7JPK - chains A and F of the 3 polymer chains in the assembly; structure by electron microscopy, 3.00 A resolution.

Chain A:
Protein: Voltage-dependent L-type calcium channel subunit alpha-1S
Source organism: Oryctolagus cuniculus
UniProt: P07293 (CAC1S_RABIT); residue numbers follow UniProt; this construct covers 1-1873
Sequence (1873 residues; numbered 1 to 1873; the number before each row is that of its first residue):
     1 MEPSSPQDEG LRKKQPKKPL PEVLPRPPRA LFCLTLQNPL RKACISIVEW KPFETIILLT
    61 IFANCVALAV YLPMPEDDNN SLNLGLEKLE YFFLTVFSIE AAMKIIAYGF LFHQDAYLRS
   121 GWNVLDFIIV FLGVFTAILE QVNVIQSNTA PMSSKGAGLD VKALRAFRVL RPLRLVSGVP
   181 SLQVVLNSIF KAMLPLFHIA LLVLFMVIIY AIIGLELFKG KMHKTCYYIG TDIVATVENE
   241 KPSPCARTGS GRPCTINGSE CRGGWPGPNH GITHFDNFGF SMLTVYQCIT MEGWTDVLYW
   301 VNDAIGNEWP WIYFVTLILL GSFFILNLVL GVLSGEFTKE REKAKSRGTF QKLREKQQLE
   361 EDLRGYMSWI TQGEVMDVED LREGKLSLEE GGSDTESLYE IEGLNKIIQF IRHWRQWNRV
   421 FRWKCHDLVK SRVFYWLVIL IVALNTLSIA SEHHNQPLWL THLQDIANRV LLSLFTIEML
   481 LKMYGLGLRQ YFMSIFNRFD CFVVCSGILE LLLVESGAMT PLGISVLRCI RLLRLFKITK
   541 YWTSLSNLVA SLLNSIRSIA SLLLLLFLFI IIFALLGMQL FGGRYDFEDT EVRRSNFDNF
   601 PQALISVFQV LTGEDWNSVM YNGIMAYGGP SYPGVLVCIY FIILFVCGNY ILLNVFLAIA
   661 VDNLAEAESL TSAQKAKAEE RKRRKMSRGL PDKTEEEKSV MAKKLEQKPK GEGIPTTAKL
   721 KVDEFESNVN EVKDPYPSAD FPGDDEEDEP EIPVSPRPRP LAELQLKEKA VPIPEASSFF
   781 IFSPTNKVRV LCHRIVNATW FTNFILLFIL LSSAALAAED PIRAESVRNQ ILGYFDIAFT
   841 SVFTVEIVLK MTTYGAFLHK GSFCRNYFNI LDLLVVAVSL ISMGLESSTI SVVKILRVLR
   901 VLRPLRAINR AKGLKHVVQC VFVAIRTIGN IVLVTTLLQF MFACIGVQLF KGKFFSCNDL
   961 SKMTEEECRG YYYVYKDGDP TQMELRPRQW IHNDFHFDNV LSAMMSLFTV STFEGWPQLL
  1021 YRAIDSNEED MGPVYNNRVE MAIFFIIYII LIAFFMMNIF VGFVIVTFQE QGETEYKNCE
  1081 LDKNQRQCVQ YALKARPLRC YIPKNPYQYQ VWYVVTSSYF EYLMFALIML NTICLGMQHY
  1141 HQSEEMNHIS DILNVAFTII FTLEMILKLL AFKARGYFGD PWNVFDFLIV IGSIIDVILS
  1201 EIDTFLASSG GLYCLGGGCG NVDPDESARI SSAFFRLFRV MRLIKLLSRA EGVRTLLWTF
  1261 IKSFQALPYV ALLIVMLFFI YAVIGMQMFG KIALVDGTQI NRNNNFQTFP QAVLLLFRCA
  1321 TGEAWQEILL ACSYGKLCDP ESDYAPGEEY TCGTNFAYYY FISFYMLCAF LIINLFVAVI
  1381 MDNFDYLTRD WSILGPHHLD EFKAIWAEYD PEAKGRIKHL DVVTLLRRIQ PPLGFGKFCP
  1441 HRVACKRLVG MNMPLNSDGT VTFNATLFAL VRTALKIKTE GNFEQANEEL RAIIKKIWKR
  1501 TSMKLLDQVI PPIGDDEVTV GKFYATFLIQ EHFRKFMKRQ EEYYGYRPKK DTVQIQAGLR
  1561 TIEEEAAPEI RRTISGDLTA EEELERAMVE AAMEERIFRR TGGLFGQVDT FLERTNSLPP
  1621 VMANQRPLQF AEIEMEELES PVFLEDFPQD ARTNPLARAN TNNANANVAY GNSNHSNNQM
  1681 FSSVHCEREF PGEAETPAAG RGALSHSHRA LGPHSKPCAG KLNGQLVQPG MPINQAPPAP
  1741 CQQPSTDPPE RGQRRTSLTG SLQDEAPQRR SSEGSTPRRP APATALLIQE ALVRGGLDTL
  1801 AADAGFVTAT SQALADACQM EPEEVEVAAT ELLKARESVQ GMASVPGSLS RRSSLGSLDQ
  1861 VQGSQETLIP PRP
Unresolved in the structure: 1-36, 145-160, 348-432, 674-795, 856-866, 884-891, 1073-1081, 1142-1147, 1207-1231, 1422, 1435-1873
Curated features (UniProtKB/Swiss-Prot):
  - region: Gln357 to Glu374 (Binding to the beta subunit), Glu747 to Pro760 (Interaction with STAC, STAC2 and STAC3 (via SH3 domains)), Lys1522 to Glu1542 (Interaction with calmodulin)
  - motif: Thr290 to Gly293 (Selectivity filter of repeat I), Thr612 to Asp615 (Selectivity filter of repeat II), Thr1012 to Gly1015 (Selectivity filter of repeat III), Thr1321 to Ala1324 (Selectivity filter of repeat IV)
  - binding site (Ca(2+)): Glu292, Glu614, Glu1014
  - site: Phe1690, Pro1691 (Cleavage)
  - modified residue: Ser393 (Phosphoserine), Ser397 (Phosphoserine), Ser687 (Phosphoserine), Ser1575 (Phosphoserine), Thr1579 (Phosphothreonine), Ser1617 (Phosphoserine)
  - glycosylation (N-linked (GlcNAc...) asparagine): Asn79, Asn257
  - mutagenesis: Ile752 to Pro753 (Loss of interaction with STAC2 and STAC3 and strongly decreased channel activity; when associated with A-757), Pro756 to Pro758 (Loss of interaction with STAC3), Arg757 (R757A: Loss of interaction with STAC2 and STAC3 and strongly decreased channel activity; when associated with 752-AA-753), Arg1086 (R1086H: Shifts the threshold potential to more negative values and lowers the concentration threshold for channel activation by caffeine)
Disulfides: Cys226-Cys254, Cys245-Cys261, Cys957-Cys968, Cys1338-Cys1352
Bound ions: Ca2+: Glu292, Glu614, Glu1014
Ligand contacts:
  - 1,2-Distearoyl-sn-glycerophosphoethanolamine (3PE), molecule 1: Phe62, Cys65, Val66, Ala69, Val70, Leu175, Phe567, Leu568, Ile571, Asn599, Phe600, Pro601, Leu604, Ile1046, Ile1047, Ile1050
  - 1,2-Distearoyl-sn-glycerophosphoethanolamine (3PE), molecule 2: Ala163, Ala166, Phe167, Leu170, Ile572, Phe573, Leu576, Leu580, Arg584, Tyr627, Pro633, Gly634, Leu636, Val637, Ile639, Tyr640, Ile643
  - 1,2-Distearoyl-sn-glycerophosphoethanolamine (3PE), molecule 3: Met193, Ala200, Val203, Val207, Asn277, Gly279, Phe280, Met282, Leu283, Tyr286, Pro630, Ser631, Tyr632, Val635, Leu636, Cys638, Ile639, Ile642, Ile643, Val646, Cys647, Tyr650
  - 1,2-Distearoyl-sn-glycerophosphoethanolamine (3PE), molecule 4: Phe197, Ala200, Leu201, Leu204, Phe205, Ile208, Asn277, Phe278, Gly279, Met282, Met1129, Thr1132, Ile1133, Gly1136, Met1137, His1139
  - 1,2-Distearoyl-sn-glycerophosphoethanolamine (3PE), molecule 5: Asn307, Glu308, Trp311, Val315, Leu319, Phe323, Ile1274, Val1275, Phe1278, Thr1308, Phe1309, Pro1310, Gln1311, Val1313, Leu1314, Phe1317, Leu1375
  - 1,2-Distearoyl-sn-glycerophosphoethanolamine (3PE), molecule 6: Leu522, Val526, Cys529, Ile530, Leu533, Met941, Phe942, Ile945, Leu949, Glu1040, Met1041, Ile1043, Phe1044, Ile1047, Leu1051
  - 1,2-Distearoyl-sn-glycerophosphoethanolamine (3PE), molecule 7: Phe567, Pro601, Leu604, Ile605, Phe608, Val1039, Glu1040, Ala1042, Ile1043, Ile1046
  - 1,2-Distearoyl-sn-glycerophosphoethanolamine (3PE), molecule 8: Leu933, Thr936, Asp994, His996, Asn999, Leu1001, Ser1002, Met1004, Met1005, Phe1008, Phe1060, Asn1355, Tyr1358, Tyr1359, Ile1362, Ser1363, Met1366, Leu1367, Phe1370
  - 1,2-Distearoyl-sn-glycerophosphoethanolamine (3PE), molecule 9: Pro1181, Trp1182, Phe1185, Ile1244, Leu1247, Arg1254, Leu1257, Trp1258, Ile1261, Asp1400
  - C8U (methyl (4S)-2,6-dimethyl-5-nitro-4-[2-(trifluoromethyl)phenyl]-1,4-dihydropyridine-3-carboxylate): Val932, Thr935, Thr936, Gln939, Phe1008, Ser1011, Thr1012, Tyr1048, Ile1052, Met1056, Met1057, Phe1060, Tyr1365, Met1366, Ala1369
  - 1,2-diacyl-sn-glycero-3-phosphocholine (PC1): Leu202, Met206, Ile209, Tyr210, Ile213, Leu217, Phe218, Lys221, Ile305, Trp309, Pro310, Ile312, Tyr313, Thr316, Leu320, Ala1233, Phe1234, Leu1237, Met1241
What the authors report for this chain:
  - conformationally variable residues (side-chain flip): Gln939
  - binding site for C8U: Gln939, Tyr1048
  - contacts within the chain: Gln939-Tyr1048 (hydrogen bond)
  - mutagenesis - Y1048A (1,000-fold), Y1048F: decreased binding to DHP (citing earlier work)

Chain F:
Protein: Voltage-dependent calcium channel subunit alpha-2/delta-1
Source organism: Oryctolagus cuniculus
UniProt: P13806 (CA2D1_RABIT); aligned to UniProt positions 1-1105 over residues -1 to 1106 (the alignment contains insertions or deletions, so no single offset holds)
Sequence (1105 residues; numbered -1 to 1106; 3 numbers in that range are skipped by the numbering (no residue carries them; nothing is unmodelled there); the number before each row is that of its first residue; numbers below 1 keep their minus sign (Met-1 is residue -1)):
    -1 MAAGRPLAWT LTLWQAWLIL IGPSSEEPFP SAVTIKSWVD KMQEDLVTLA KTASGVHQLV
    59 DIYEKYQDLY TVEPNNARQL VEIAARDIEK LLSNRSKALV RLALEAEKVQ AAHQWREDFA
   119 SNE
   124 VVYYNAKDDL DPEKNDSEPG SQRIKPVFID DANFRRQVSY QHAAVHIPTD IYEGSTIVLN
   184 ELNWTSALDD VFKKNREEDP SLLWQVFGSA TGLARYYPAS PWVDNSRTPN KIDLYDVRRR
   244 PWYIQGAASP KDMLILVDVS GSVSGLTLKL IRTSVSEMLE TLSDDDFVNV ASFNSNAQDV
   304 SCFQHLVQAN VRNKKVLKDA VNNITAKGIT DYKKGFSFAF EQLLNYNVSR ANCNKIIMLF
   364 TDGGEERAQE IFAKYNKDKK VRVFTFSVGQ HNYDRGPIQW MACENKGYYY EIPSIGAIRI
   424 NTQEYLDVLG RPMVLAGDKA KQVQWTNVYL DALELGLVIT GTLPVFNITG QFENKTNLKN
   484 QLILGVMGVD VSLEDIKRLT PRFTLCPNGY YFAIDPNGYV LLHPNLQPKP IGVGIPTINL
   544 RKRRPNVQNP KSQEPVTLDF LDAELENDIK VEIRNKMIDG ESGEKTFRTL VKSQDERYID
   604 KGNRTYTWTP VNGTDY
   621 SLALVLPTYS FYYIKAKIEE TITQARYSET LKPDNFEESG YTFLAPRDYC SDLKPSDNNT
   681 EFLLNFNEFI DRKTPNNPSC NTDLINRVLL DAGFTNELVQ NYWSKQKNIK GVKARFVVTD
   741 GGITRVYPKE AGENWQENPE TYEDSFYKRS LDNDNYVFTA PYFNKSGPGA YESGIMVSKA
   801 VEIYIQGKLL KPAVVGIKID VNSWIENFTK TSIRDPCAGP VCDCKRNSDV MDCVILDDGG
   861 FLLMANHDDY TNQIGRFFGE IDPSLMRHLV NISVYAFNKS YDYQSVCEPG AAPKQGAGHR
   921 SAYVPSIADI LQIGWWATAA AWSILQQFLL SLTFPRLLEA ADMEDDDFTA SMSKQSCITE
   981 QTQYFFDNDS KSFSGVLDCG NCSRIFHVEK LMNTNLIFIM VESKGTCPCD TRLLIQAEQT
  1041 SDGPDPCDMV KQPRYRKGPD VCFDNNVLED YTDCGGVSGL NPSLWSIIGI QFVLLWLVSG
  1101 SRHCLL
Unresolved in the structure: -1 to 26, 831-842, 913-972, 1075-1106
Curated features (UniProtKB/Swiss-Prot):
  - motif: Asp261 to Ser265 (MIDAS-like motif)
  - binding site (a divalent metal cation): Asp261, Ser263, Ser265
  - modified residue: Ser119 (Phosphoserine)
  - glycosylation (N-linked (GlcNAc...) asparagine): Asn92, Asn138, Asn186, Asn326, Asn350, Asn615
Disulfides: Cys305-Cys1047, Cys356-Cys1062, Cys406-Cys1074, Cys670-Cys700, Cys844-Cys853, Cys907-Cys977, Cys999-Cys1029, Cys1002-Cys1027

Chain A / chain F interface:
Pairs across the interface (74):
  Met74(A) - Tyr396(F)
  Pro75(A) - Gly264(F)
  Pro75(A) - Ser265(F)
  Pro75(A) - Ser267(F)
  Glu76(A) - Gly264(F)
  Glu76(A) - Ser267(F)
  Glu76(A) - Ala329(F)
  Glu76(A) - Lys330(F)
  Glu76(A) - Gly331(F)  hydrogen bond (backbone-backbone)
  Asp77(A) - Lys330(F)
  Asp77(A) - Gly331(F)
  Asp77(A) - Ile332(F)
  Asp78(A) - Ser263(F)  hydrogen bond
  Asp78(A) - Gly264(F)  hydrogen bond (side chain-backbone)
  Asp78(A) - Ser265(F)  hydrogen bond
  Asp78(A) - Gly331(F)
  Asp78(A) - Ile332(F)
  Asp78(A) - Thr333(F)  hydrogen bond
  Asn79(A) - Ile332(F)
  Asn80(A) - Glu368(F)
  Ser81(A) - Glu368(F)  hydrogen bond (backbone-side chain)
  Tyr228(A) - Arg547(F)
  Gly230(A) - Leu543(F)
  Gly230(A) - Arg544(F)  hydrogen bond (backbone-side chain)
  Thr231(A) - Leu543(F)
  Thr231(A) - Arg544(F)
  Thr231(A) - Lys545(F)
  Thr231(A) - Arg546(F)
  Asp232(A) - Arg544(F)  salt bridge
  Ile233(A) - Arg546(F)
  Ile233(A) - Arg547(F)
  Arg262(A) - Arg544(F)
  Asp586(A) - Ser267(F)
  Asp586(A) - Gly268(F)
  Phe587(A) - Gly268(F)
  Phe587(A) - Leu269(F)
  Glu588(A) - Gly268(F)
  Glu588(A) - Leu269(F)
  Glu588(A) - Lys272(F)
  Glu588(A) - Arg275(F)  salt bridge
  Asp589(A) - Leu269(F)
  Thr590(A) - Leu269(F)
  Arg969(A) - Tyr175(F)
  Gly970(A) - Tyr175(F)
  Tyr971(A) - Asp173(F)
  Tyr973(A) - Thr172(F)
  Tyr973(A) - Asp173(F)
  Tyr973(A) - Ile235(F)  hydrophobic
  Tyr973(A) - Leu237(F)  hydrophobic
  Tyr975(A) - Ile418(F)  hydrophobic
  Lys976(A) - Arg547(F)
  Asp977(A) - Arg547(F)  salt bridge
  Gly978(A) - Lys272(F)  hydrogen bond (backbone-side chain)
  Gly978(A) - Ile418(F)
  Asp979(A) - Arg546(F)  salt bridge
  Pro980(A) - Thr276(F)
  Thr981(A) - Arg546(F)
  Thr981(A) - Asn552(F)
  Thr981(A) - Pro553(F)
  Gln982(A) - Lys545(F)  hydrogen bond (side chain-backbone)
  Gln982(A) - Arg546(F)
  Gln982(A) - Arg547(F)
  Gln982(A) - Val550(F)
  Met983(A) - Ile235(F)  hydrophobic
  Met983(A) - Leu237(F)  hydrophobic
  Met983(A) - Val550(F)  hydrogen bond (backbone-backbone)
  Met983(A) - Gln551(F)
  Glu984(A) - Arg230(F)
  Leu985(A) - Thr172(F)
  Leu985(A) - Ser229(F)
  Leu985(A) - Arg230(F)
  Arg988(A) - Asp173(F)  hydrogen bond (side chain-backbone)
  Tyr1035(A) - Asn395(F)
  Asn1036(A) - Asn395(F)  hydrogen bond
Interface residues without a listed pair, chain A (40 interface residues in all): Leu72, Val234, Tyr972
Interface residues without a listed pair, chain F (42 interface residues in all): Ile174, Asp236, Leu271, Gln393, His394, Gly419, Arg422, Pro548

Summary:
Chain A and chain F form an interface of 40 and 42 residues respectively, with 12 hydrogen bonds and 4 salt
bridges. Polar contacts include Asp232(A)-Arg544(F), Glu588(A)-Arg275(F) and Asp977(A)-Arg547(F). The paper
reports a binding site for C8U at Gln939(A) and Tyr1048(A); Y1048A and Y1048F of chain A reduce binding to
DHP.
Chain A is Voltage-dependent L-type calcium channel subunit alpha-1S and chain F is Voltage-dependent calcium
channel subunit alpha-2/delta-1, both from Oryctolagus cuniculus; the structure, Rabbit Cav1.1 in the presence
of 100 micromolar (S)-(-)-Bay K8644 in nanodiscs at 3.0 Angstrom resolution, was determined by electron
microscopy together with 7JPL, 7JPV, 7JPW and 7JPX from the same study.
